2Y7C - chains B and C of the 5 polymer chains in the assembly; structure by electron microscopy, 18.00 A resolution (very low resolution: no residue pairs are listed; an interface is given only as per-side residue counts).

Chain B (and C):
Name: Type I restriction enzyme ecoki M protein
From: Escherichia coli
Notes: EC 3.1.21.3, 2.1.1.72; chain C of this document is another copy of the same molecule, construct and numbering; everything in this record applies to it too
UniProtKB: P08957 (T1MK_ECOLI); residues 1-529 here = UniProt positions 1-529
Amino-acid sequence (529 residues; numbered 1 to 529; the number before each row is that of its first residue):
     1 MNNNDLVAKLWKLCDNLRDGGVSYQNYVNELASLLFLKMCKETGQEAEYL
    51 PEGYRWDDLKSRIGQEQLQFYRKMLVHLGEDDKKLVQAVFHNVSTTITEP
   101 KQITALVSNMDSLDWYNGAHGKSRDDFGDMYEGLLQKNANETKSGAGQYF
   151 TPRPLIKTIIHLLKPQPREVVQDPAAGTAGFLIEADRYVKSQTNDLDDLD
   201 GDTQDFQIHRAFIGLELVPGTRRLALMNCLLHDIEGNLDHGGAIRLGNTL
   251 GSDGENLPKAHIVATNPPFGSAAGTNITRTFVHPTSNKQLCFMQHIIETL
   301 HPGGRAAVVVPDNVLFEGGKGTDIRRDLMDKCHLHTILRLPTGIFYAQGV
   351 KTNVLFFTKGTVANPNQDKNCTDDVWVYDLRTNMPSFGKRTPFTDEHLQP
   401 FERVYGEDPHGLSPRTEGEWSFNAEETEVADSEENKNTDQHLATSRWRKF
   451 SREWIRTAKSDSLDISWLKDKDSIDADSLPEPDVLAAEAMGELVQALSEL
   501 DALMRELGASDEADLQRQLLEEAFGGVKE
Swiss-Prot annotation at these positions:
  - binding site (S-adenosyl-L-methionine): Q148 to R153, T178 to G180, E216
Reported in the primary citation:
  - self-association interface (contacts with another copy of this molecule): G64 to L78

Interface between chain B and chain C:
At this resolution (18 A) residue pairs are not listed: 6 residues of chain B and 6 of chain C lie at the interface.

Summary:
The chain B/chain C interface involves 6 residues from each chain. From UniProt: 10
S-adenosyl-L-methionine-binding residues on chain B. From the paper: a self-association interface involving
G64(B).
Chain B and chain C are both Type I restriction enzyme ecoki M protein (Escherichia coli); the structure,
Atomic model of the Ocr-bound methylase complex from the Type I restriction-modification enzyme EcoKI (M2S1).
Based ..., was determined by electron microscopy, deposited together with 2Y7H.
